8YD7 - chains H and A of the 10 polymer chains in the assembly; structure by X-ray diffraction, 3.32 A resolution.

# Chain H
Molecule: CASP8 and FADD-like apoptosis regulator subunit p12
Source organism: Homo sapiens
UniProtKB: O15519 (CFLAR_HUMAN); numbering as in UniProt (aligned over 1-181)
Sequence (181 residues; numbered 1 to 181; the number before each row is that of its first residue):
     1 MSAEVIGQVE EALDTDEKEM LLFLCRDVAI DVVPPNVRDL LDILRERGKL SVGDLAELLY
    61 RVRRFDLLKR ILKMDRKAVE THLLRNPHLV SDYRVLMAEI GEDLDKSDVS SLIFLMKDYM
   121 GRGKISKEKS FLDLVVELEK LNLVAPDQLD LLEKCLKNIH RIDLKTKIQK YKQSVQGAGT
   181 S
Not modelled in the structure: 176-181
Differences from the reference sequence: engineered mutation G7 (His in O15519)
Modified residues: Mse1, Mse20, Mse74, Mse97, Mse116, Mse120 (selenomethionine; parent Met)

# Chain A
Molecule: Caspase-8
Source organism: Homo sapiens
Notes: EC 3.4.22.61
UniProtKB: Q14790 (CASP8_HUMAN); residue numbers follow UniProt; this construct covers 1-185
Sequence (185 residues; numbered 1 to 185; the number before each row is that of its first residue):
     1 MDFSRNLYDI GEQLDSEDLA SLKFLSLDYI PQRKQEPIKD ALMLFQRLQE KRMLEESNLS
    61 FLKELLFRIN RLDLLITYLN TRKEEMEREL QTPGRAQISA YRVMLYQISE EVSRSELRSF
   121 KGGLQEEISK CKLDDDMNLL DIFIEMEKRV ILGEGKLDIL KRVCAQINKS LLKIINDYEE
   181 FSKER
Not modelled in the structure: 183-185
Differences from the reference sequence: engineered mutation G122 (Phe in Q14790), G123 (Leu in Q14790)
Modified residues: Mse1, Mse43, Mse53, Mse86, Mse104, Mse137, Mse146 (selenomethionine; parent Met)
Curated features (UniProtKB/Swiss-Prot):
  - mutagenesis: D73 (D73A: Abolishes binding to FLASH. Induces NF-kappa-B activation)

# Interface between chain H and chain A
Pairs across the interface (31; chain H residue first):
  D16(H) with R33(A), salt bridge
  V62(H) with K34(A)
  R63(H) with E50(A); K51(A)
  R64(H) with E50(A), salt bridge
  F65(H) with E50(A), hydrogen bond (backbone-backbone); K51(A); R52(A)
  D66(H) with Q49(A); E50(A); R52(A)
  K69(H) with R52(A)
  G101(H) with R33(A)
  E102(H) with P31(A); Q32(A), hydrogen bond (backbone-backbone); R33(A), salt bridge; K34(A)
  D103(H) with P31(A); Q32(A)
  L104(H) with R33(A)
  D105(H) with E36(A)
  K106(H) with E36(A), hydrogen bond (backbone-side chain)
  D108(H) with K148(A), salt bridge
  H160(H) with K148(A); R149(A)
  R161(H) with Q32(A); K148(A)
  I162(H) with K148(A), hydrogen bond (backbone-backbone); V150(A), hydrophobic
  D163(H) with K148(A), hydrogen bond (backbone-backbone); V150(A)
Interface residues without a listed pair, chain H (24 interface residues in all): E17, Mse74, D75, R76, S107, T166
Interface residues without a listed pair, chain A (16 interface residues in all): R47, Mse53, K132, E147

# Summary
24 residues of chain H face 16 of chain A across their interface; the contacts include 5 hydrogen bonds and 4
salt bridges. Polar pairs include D16(H)-R33(A), R64(H)-E50(A) and E102(H)-R33(A). UniProt lists one
mutagenesis site on chain A.
Chain H is CASP8 and FADD-like apoptosis regulator subunit p12 and chain A is Caspase-8, both from Homo
sapiens; the structure, Structure of FADD/Caspase-8/cFLIP death effector domain assembly, was determined by
X-ray diffraction (same publication as 8YBX and 8YD8).
